4MYS - chain A; structure by X-ray diffraction, 1.42 A resolution.

# Chain A
Name: 2-succinyl-6-hydroxy-2,4-cyclohexadiene-1-carboxylate synthase
Source organism: Escherichia coli
Notes: EC 4.2.99.20
UniProt: P37355 (MENH_ECOLI); residue numbers follow UniProt; this construct covers 1-252
Sequence (252 residues; each row starts with the number of its first residue):
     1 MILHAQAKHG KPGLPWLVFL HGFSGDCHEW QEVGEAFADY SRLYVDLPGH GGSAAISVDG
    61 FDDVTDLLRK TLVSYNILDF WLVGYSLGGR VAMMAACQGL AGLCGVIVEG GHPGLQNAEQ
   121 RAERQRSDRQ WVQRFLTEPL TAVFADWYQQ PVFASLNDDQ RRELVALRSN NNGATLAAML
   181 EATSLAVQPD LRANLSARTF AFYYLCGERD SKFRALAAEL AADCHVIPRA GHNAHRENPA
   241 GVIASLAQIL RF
Swiss-Prot annotation at these positions:
  - mutagenesis: S86 (S86A: 1400-fold decrease in catalytic activity), D210 (D210A: Loss of activity), H232 (H232A: Loss of activity)
Ligand contacts: 164 (2-(3-carboxypropionyl)-6-hydroxy-cyclohexa-2,4-diene carboxylic acid): G22, F23, S24, Y85, S86, L87, R90, G110, R124, W147, Y148, V152, F153, R168, L180
From the paper describing this entry:
  - binding site for pyruvic acid: R124, S127
  - binding site for 164: W147
  - mutagenesis - Y148A, Y148F, V152A, V152G, F153A (11-fold): decreased catalytic activity
  - mutagenesis - V152G/F153A: abolished catalytic activity
  - mutagenesis - W147A/Y148A: decreased stability
  - mutagenesis - H232A (KD = 46 +/- 2 mum): unchanged binding to SHCHC
  - mutagenesis - H232A (KD = 46 +/- 2 mum): unchanged binding to 164

# Overview
Bound to chain A: compound 164. From UniProt: 3 mutagenesis sites. From the paper: a binding site for pyruvic
acid at R124 and S127; Y148A, Y148F and V152A, among others, reduce catalytic activity; 8 substitutions were
tested in all.
Chain A is 2-succinyl-6-hydroxy-2,4-cyclohexadiene-1-carboxylate synthase (Escherichia coli); the structure,
1.4 Angstrom Crystal Structure of 2-succinyl-6-hydroxy-2,4-cyclohexadiene-1-carboxylate synthase with SHCHC
and Pyruvate, was determined by X-ray diffraction together with 4MXD and 4MYD from the same study.
